9FCO - chains B and J of the 16 polymer chains in the assembly; structure by electron microscopy, 2.40 A resolution.

[Chain B]
Molecule: 16S rRNA
Organism: Escherichia coli
Sequence (1046 nucleotides; each row starts with the number of its first residue; note: 488 numbers in that range are skipped by the numbering (no residue carries them; nothing is unmodelled there)):
     1 AAAUUGAAGA GUUUGAUCAU GGCUCAGAUU GAACGCUGGC GGCAGGCCUA ACACAUGCAA
    61 GUCGAACGGU AACAGGAA
    93 UGCUGACGAG UGGCGGACGG GUGAGUAAUG UCUGGGAAAC UGCCUGAUGG AGGGGGAUAA
   153 CUACUGGAAA CGGUAGCUAA UACCGCAUAA CGUCGCAAGA CCAAAGAGGG GG
   214 CCUCUUGCCA UCGGAUGUGC CCAGAUGGGA UUAGCUAGUA GGUGGGGUAA CGGCUCACCU
   274 AGGCGACGAU CCCUAGCUGG UCUGAGAGGA UGACCAGCCA CACUGGAACU GAGACACGGU
   334 CCAGACUCCU ACGGGAGGCA GCAGUGGGGA AUAUUGCACA AUGGGCGCAA GCCUGAUGCA
   394 GCCAUGCCGC GUGUAUGAAG AAGCCCUUCG GGUUGUAAAG UACUUUCAGC GGGGAGGAAG
   454 GGAGUAAAGU UAAUACCUUU GCUCAUUGAC GUUACCCGCA GAAGAAGCAC CGGCUAACUC
   514 CGUGCCAGCA GCCXCGGUAA UACGGAGGGU GCAAGCGUUA AUCGGAAUUA CUGGGCGUAA
   574 AGCGCACGCA GGCGGUUUGU UAAGUCAGAU GUGAAAUCCC CGGGCUCAAC CUGGGAACUG
   634 CAUCUGAUAC UGGCAAGCUU GAGUCUCGUA GAGGGGGGUA GAAUUCCAGG UGUAGCGGUG
   694 AAAUGCGUAG AGAUCUGGAG GAAUACCGGU GGCGAAGGCG GCCCCCUGGA CGAAGACUGA
   754 CGCUCAGGUG CGAAAGCGUG GGGAGCAAAC AGGAUUAGAU ACCCUGGUAG UCCACGCCGU
   814 AAACGAUGUC GACUUGGAGG UUGUGCC
   846 GGCGUGGCUU CCGGAGCUAA CGCGUUAAGU CGACCGCCUG GGGAGUACGG CCGCAAGGUU
   906 AAAACUCAAA UGAAUUGACG GGGG
  1390 UUGUACACAC CGCCCGUXAC ACCAUGGGAG UGGGUUGCAA AAGAAGUAGG UAGCUUAACC
  1450 UUCGGGAGGG CGCUUACCAC UUUGUGAUUC AUGACUGGGG UGAAGUCGUA ACAAGGUAAC
  1510 CGUAGGGGAA CCUGCGGUUG GAUCA
Modified residues: PSU (pseudouridine-5'-monophosphate) at position 516, G7M (N7-methyl-guanosine-5'-monophosphate) at position 527, 4OC (4n,o2'-methylcytidine-5'-monophosphate) at position 1402, 5MC (5-methylcytidine-5'-monophosphate) at position 1407, UR3 (3-methyluridine-5'-monophoshate) at position 1498, 2MG (2N-methylguanosine-5'-monophosphate) at position 1516, MA6 (6N-dimethyladenosine-5'-monophoshate) at position 1518, MA6 (6N-dimethyladenosine-5'-monophoshate) at position 1519
Bound ions: K+ site 1: G11, U12, G21, G22; Mg2+ site 1 near U13 (its only coordinating residue here); Mg2+ site 2 near G21 (its only coordinating residue here); Mg2+ site 3: C48, G115; Mg2+ site 4: A59, U387; K+ site 2: U62, G104, G105; Mg2+ site 5 near G100 (its only coordinating residue here); K+ site 3: G107, G324, G326; K+ site 4: G107, G108, G326; Mg2+ site 6: A109, G331; K+ site 5: A109, C110, G111; Mg2+ site 7 near G111 (its only coordinating residue here); 17 more K+ sites not listed; 30 more Mg2+ sites not listed
Small-molecule neighbours: kasugamycin (KSG; (1S,2R,3S,4R,5S,6S)-2,3,4,5,6-pentahydroxycyclohexyl 2-amino-4-{[carboxy(imino)methyl]amino}-2,3,4,6-tetradeoxy-alpha-D-arabino-hexopyranoside): A792, A794, C795, G926, UR3_1498, A1499, G1504, G1505, U1506
From the paper describing this entry:
  - binding site for kasugamycin: A794, G926
  - binding site for mRNA: G693, A790, G926, C1400

[Chain J]
Name: Translation initiation factor IF-3
Organism: Escherichia coli
UniProtKB: P0A707 (IF3_ECOLI); residues 1-180 here = UniProt positions 1-180
Chain sequence (180 residues; row label = number of the first residue in the row):
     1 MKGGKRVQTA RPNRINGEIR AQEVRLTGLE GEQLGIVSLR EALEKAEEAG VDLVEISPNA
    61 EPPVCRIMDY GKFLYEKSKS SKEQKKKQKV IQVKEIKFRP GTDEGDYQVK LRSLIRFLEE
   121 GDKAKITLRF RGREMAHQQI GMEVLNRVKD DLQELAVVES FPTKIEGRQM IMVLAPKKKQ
Not modelled in the structure: 1-75, 178-180

[How chain B and chain J interact]
Contacting residue pairs (28; chain B residue first):
  A696(B) / Lys-86(J)  sugar contact
  G700(B) / Lys-79(J)  base contact
  U701(B) / Lys-77(J)  hydrogen bond to the sugar
  U701(B) / Lys-79(J)  base contact
  A787(B) / Lys-86(J)  salt bridge to the phosphate
  U789(B) / Gln-92(J)  base contact
  U789(B) / Lys-94(J)  hydrogen bond to the base
  A790(B) / Glu-95(J)  hydrogen bond to the sugar
  A790(B) / Lys-97(J)  hydrogen bond to the sugar
  G791(B) / Lys-94(J)  phosphate contact
  G791(B) / Glu-95(J)  hydrogen bond to the phosphate
  G791(B) / Arg-116(J)  phosphate contact
  G791(B) / Phe-117(J)  phosphate contact
  A792(B) / Lys-94(J)  salt bridge to the phosphate
  A792(B) / Arg-116(J)  salt bridge to the phosphate
  A792(B) / Phe-117(J)  phosphate contact
  G1494(B) / Asp-103(J)  base contact
  U1495(B) / Gly-101(J)  sugar contact
  U1495(B) / Thr-102(J)  phosphate contact
  U1495(B) / Asp-103(J)  hydrogen bond to the sugar
  U1495(B) / Asp-106(J)  hydrogen bond to the sugar
  C1496(B) / Arg-99(J)  phosphate contact
  C1496(B) / Thr-102(J)  hydrogen bond to the phosphate
  C1496(B) / Asp-106(J)  sugar contact
  C1496(B) / Lys-110(J)  hydrogen bond to the phosphate
  G1497(B) / Lys-110(J)  salt bridge to the phosphate
  G1517(B) / Val-109(J)  base contact
  G1517(B) / Arg-112(J)  hydrogen bond to the sugar
Interface residues without a listed pair, chain B (18 interface residues in all): U697, G786, U793, 5MC_1407, A1408
Interface residues without a listed pair, chain J (21 interface residues in all): Glu-76, Val-93, Ile-96, Gly-105

[Overview]
The interface between chain B and chain J involves 18 residues on one side and 21 on the other, with 10
hydrogen bonds and 4 salt bridges. Polar contacts include U789(B)/Lys-94(J), U701(B)/Lys-77(J) and
A790(B)/Glu-95(J). From the paper: a binding site for mRNA at G693(B), A790(B) and G926(B) among others; a
binding site for kasugamycin at A794(B) and G926(B).
Chain B is 16S rRNA and chain J is Translation initiation factor IF-3, both from Escherichia coli; the
structure, Structure of E. coli 30S-IF1-IF3-mRNA-Kasugamycin complex, was determined by electron microscopy,
deposited together with 9FDA, 9FIB and 9G06.
